5H80 - chains A and B; structure by X-ray diffraction, 1.70 A resolution.

[Chain A (and B)]
Protein: Carboxylase
From: Deinococcus radiodurans
Notes: chain B of this document is another copy of the same molecule, construct and numbering; everything in this record applies to it too
UniProtKB: Q9RYK2 (Q9RYK2_DEIRA); residues 1-464 here = UniProt positions 1-464
Chain sequence (494 residues; each row starts with the number of its first residue; numbers below 1 keep their minus sign (Met-29 is residue -29)):
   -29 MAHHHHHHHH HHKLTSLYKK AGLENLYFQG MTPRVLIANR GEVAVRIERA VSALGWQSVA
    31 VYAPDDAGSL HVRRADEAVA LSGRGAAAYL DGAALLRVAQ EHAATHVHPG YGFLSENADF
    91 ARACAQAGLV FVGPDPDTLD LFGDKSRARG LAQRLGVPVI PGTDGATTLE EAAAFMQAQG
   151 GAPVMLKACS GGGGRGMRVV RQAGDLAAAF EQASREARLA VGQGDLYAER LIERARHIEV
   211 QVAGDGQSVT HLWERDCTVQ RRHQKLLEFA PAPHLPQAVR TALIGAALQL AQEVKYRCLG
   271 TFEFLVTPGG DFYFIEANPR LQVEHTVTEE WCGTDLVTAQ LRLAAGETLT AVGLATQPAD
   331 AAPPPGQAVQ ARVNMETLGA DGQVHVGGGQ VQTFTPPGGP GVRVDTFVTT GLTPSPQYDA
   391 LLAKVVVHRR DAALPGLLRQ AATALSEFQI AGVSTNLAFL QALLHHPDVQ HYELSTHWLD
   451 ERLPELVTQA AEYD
Disordered / not traced: -29 to 1, 157-167, 184-196, 347-355 (chain B: -29 to 1, 134-135, 159-168, 183-195, 347-358)
Construct notes: initiating methionine (-29); expression tag (-28 to 0)

[Chain A / chain B interface]
Contacting residue pairs (28; chain A residue first):
  Arg19(A) - Gly368(B)  hydrogen bond (side chain-backbone)
  Arg19(A) - Gly369(B)
  Arg19(A) - Pro370(B)
  Arg19(A) - Glu417(B)  salt bridge
  Ala23(A) - Arg399(B)  hydrogen bond (backbone-side chain)
  Arg44(A) - Thr413(B)
  Arg44(A) - Glu417(B)  salt bridge
  Gly303(A) - Arg400(B)  hydrogen bond (backbone-side chain)
  Thr304(A) - Arg400(B)
  Gly368(A) - Arg19(B)  hydrogen bond (backbone-side chain)
  Gly369(A) - Arg19(B)
  Gly369(A) - Val374(B)  hydrogen bond (backbone-backbone)
  Gly369(A) - Asp375(B)
  Pro370(A) - Arg16(B)
  Pro370(A) - Arg19(B)
  Pro370(A) - Arg373(B)
  Pro370(A) - Asp375(B)
  Arg373(A) - Pro370(B)
  Val374(A) - Gly369(B)  hydrogen bond (backbone-backbone)
  Asp375(A) - Gly369(B)
  Asp375(A) - Pro370(B)
  Arg399(A) - Ala23(B)  hydrogen bond (side chain-backbone)
  Arg400(A) - Gly303(B)  hydrogen bond (side chain-backbone)
  Arg400(A) - Thr304(B)
  Thr413(A) - Arg44(B)
  Glu417(A) - Arg19(B)  salt bridge
  Glu417(A) - Arg44(B)  salt bridge
  Gln419(A) - Thr379(B)  hydrogen bond
Other interface residues (no listed pair), chain A (22 interface residues in all): Arg16, Glu299, Asp305, Phe364, Thr365, Thr379
Other interface residues (no listed pair), chain B (22 interface residues in all): Glu299, Asp305, Phe364, Thr365, Gln419

[Overview]
The chain A/chain B interface involves 22 residues from each chain, with 9 hydrogen bonds and 4 salt bridges.
Polar contacts include Arg19(A)-Glu417(B), Arg44(A)-Glu417(B) and Arg19(A)-Gly368(B).
Both chains are Carboxylase (Deinococcus radiodurans). Entry 5H80 (Biotin Carboxylase domain of single-chain
bacterial carboxylase) was determined by X-ray diffraction, deposited together with 5FIF.
